PDB entry 6CGJ | X-ray diffraction, 1.75 A resolution | chain A

== Chain A ==
Name: effector protein Lem4 (lpg1101)
Organism: Legionella pneumophila subsp. pneumophila
UniProt: Q5ZWI4 (Q5ZWI4_LEGPH); numbering as in UniProt (aligned over 6-218)
Chain sequence (216 residues; row label = number of the first residue in the row):
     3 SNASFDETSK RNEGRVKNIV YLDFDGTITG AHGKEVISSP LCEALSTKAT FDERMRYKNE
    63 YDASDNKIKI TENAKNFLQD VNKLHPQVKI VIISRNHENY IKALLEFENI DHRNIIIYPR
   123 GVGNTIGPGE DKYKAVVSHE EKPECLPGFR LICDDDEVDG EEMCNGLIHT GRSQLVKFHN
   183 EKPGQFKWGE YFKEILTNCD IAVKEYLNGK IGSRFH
Unresolved in the structure: 3-14, 207-218
Differences from the reference sequence: expression tag (3-5)
Metal / ion sites: Mg2+: Asp25, Asp27, Asp157
Reported in the primary citation:
  - Mg2+ coordination: Asp25, Asp27, Asp157
  - catalytic residues: Asp25 (proposed by the authors, not directly observed)
  - contacts within the chain: Arg97-Asp161 (salt bridge)
  - mutagenesis - S96A: decreased catalytic activity on pNPP
  - mutagenesis - D25N: abolished catalytic activity on pNPP
  - mutagenesis - D157N: decreased stability

== Overview ==
Asp25, Asp27 and Asp157 coordinate Mg2+. The paper reports the catalytic residue Asp25; S96A reduces catalytic
activity on pNPP; 3 substitutions were tested in all.
Chain A is effector protein Lem4 (lpg1101) (Legionella pneumophila subsp. pneumophila); the structure,
Structure of the HAD domain of effector protein Lem4 (lpg1101) from Legionella pneumophila, was determined by
X-ray diffraction together with 6CDW and 6CGK from the same study.
